Entry 2PFZ (X-ray diffraction, 1.80 A resolution); this record covers chain A.

# Chain A
Protein: Putative exported protein
Organism: Bordetella pertussis Tohama I
UniProtKB: Q7VXB3 (Q7VXB3_BORPE); residues 2-302 here correspond to UniProt positions 24-324 (UniProt number = residue number + 22)
Sequence (301 residues; row label = number of the first residue in the row):
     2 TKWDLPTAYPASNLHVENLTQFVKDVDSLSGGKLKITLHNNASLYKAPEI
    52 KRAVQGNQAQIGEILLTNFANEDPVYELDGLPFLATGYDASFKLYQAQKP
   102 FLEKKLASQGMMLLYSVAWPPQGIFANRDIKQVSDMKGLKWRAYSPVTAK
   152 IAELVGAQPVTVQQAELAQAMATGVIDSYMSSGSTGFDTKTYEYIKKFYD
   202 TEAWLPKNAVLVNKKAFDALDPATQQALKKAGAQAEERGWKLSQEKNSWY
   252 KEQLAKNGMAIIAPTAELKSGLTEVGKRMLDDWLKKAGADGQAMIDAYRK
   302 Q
Residues lining bound ligands: pyroglutamic acid (PCA): Tyr10, Leu66, Trp120, Gln123, Arg143, Tyr145, Gln165, Ser182, Ser183, Thr186, Pro207

# Overview
Ligands of chain A: pyroglutamic acid.
Chain A is Putative exported protein (Bordetella pertussis Tohama I); the structure, Crystal structure of
DctP6, a Bordetella pertussis extracytoplasmic solute receptor binding pyroglutamic acid, was determined by
X-ray diffraction together with 2PFY from the same study.
